Entry 6NCP (X-ray diffraction, 2.76 A resolution); this record covers chains A and B of the 3 polymer chains in the assembly.

== Chain A ==
Name: ACS202 Fab heavy chain
Source organism: Homo sapiens
Notes: antibody fragment or engineered binder
Sequence (236 residues; each row starts with the number of its first residue; a row labelled like 52A-52B holds insertion residues (52A, then the next letters in order)):
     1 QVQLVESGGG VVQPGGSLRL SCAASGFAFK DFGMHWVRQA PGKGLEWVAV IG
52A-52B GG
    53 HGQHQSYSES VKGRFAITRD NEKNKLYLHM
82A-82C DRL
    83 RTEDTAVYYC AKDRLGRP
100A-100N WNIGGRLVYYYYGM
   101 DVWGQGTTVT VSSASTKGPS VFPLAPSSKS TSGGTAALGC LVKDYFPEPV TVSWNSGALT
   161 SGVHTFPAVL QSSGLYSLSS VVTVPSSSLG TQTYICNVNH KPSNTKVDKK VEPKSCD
Not modelled in the structure: 130-133, 214-217
Cystine bridges: Cys22-Cys92, Cys140-Cys196

== Chain B ==
Name: ACS202 Fab light chain
Source organism: Homo sapiens
Notes: antibody fragment or engineered binder
Sequence (214 residues; row label = number of the first residue in the row):
     1 AIRMTQSPSS LSASVGDRVT ITCQASQDIK KSLNWYRQKP GKAPELLIHD ASILQTGVPS
    61 AFTASGSGTH FSFVINKLQP EDVGTYFCQE YENLQFTFGP GTKVEIKRTV AAPSVFIFPP
   121 SDEQLKSGTA SVVCLLNNFY PREAKVQWKV DNALQSGNSQ ESVTEQDSKD STYSLSSTLT
   181 LSKADYEKHK VYACEVTHQG LSSPVTKSFN RGEC
Not modelled in the structure: 213-214
Cystine bridges: Cys23-Cys88, Cys134-Cys194
Small-molecule neighbours: glycine (GLY): Arg3, Gln24, Ala25, Ser26

== Interface between chain A and chain B ==
Pairs across the interface (65):
  His35(A) with Phe96(B)
  Gln39(A) with Gln38(B), hydrogen bond
  Leu45(A) with Pro44(B), hydrophobic; Phe87(B), hydrophobic; Phe98(B)
  Trp47(A) with Leu94(B); Gln95(B); Phe96(B)
  His56(A) with Leu94(B)
  Ser58(A) with Leu94(B)
  Tyr91(A) with Gln38(B); Ala43(B), hydrophobic
  Arg96(A) with His49(B); Asp50(B), salt bridge
  Tyr100K(A) with Tyr91(B); Leu94(B), hydrophobic; Phe96(B), hydrophobic
  Tyr100L(A) with Asn34(B), hydrogen bond (backbone-side chain); Tyr91(B), hydrophobic
  Gly100M(A) with Asn34(B); Tyr36(B)
  Met100N(A) with Tyr36(B), hydrogen bond (backbone-side chain); Leu46(B); Gln89(B), hydrogen bond
  Asp101(A) with Leu46(B); Gln55(B)
  Trp103(A) with Tyr36(B); Pro44(B); Phe98(B), hydrophobic
  Gly104(A) with Ala43(B)
  Phe122(A) with Ser121(B); Glu123(B); Gln124(B)
  Pro123(A) with Ser121(B); Glu123(B)
  Leu124(A) with Phe118(B), hydrophobic; Val133(B), hydrophobic
  Ala125(A) with Phe118(B)
  Ala137(A) with Phe116(B), hydrophobic; Phe118(B)
  Leu141(A) with Ser131(B)
  Lys143(A) with Ser131(B), hydrogen bond; Thr180(B)
  Ser161(A) with Lys169(B)
  His164(A) with Asn137(B); Asn138(B); Asp167(B); Ser174(B), hydrogen bond
  Phe166(A) with Leu135(B), hydrophobic; Ser162(B); Thr164(B); Ser174(B); Leu175(B); Ser176(B)
  Pro167(A) with Ser162(B), hydrogen bond (backbone-side chain); Val163(B); Thr164(B)
  Val169(A) with Gln160(B); Glu161(B); Ser162(B)
  Leu170(A) with Gln160(B), hydrogen bond (backbone-side chain)
  Gln171(A) with Gln160(B)
  Ser179(A) with Ser176(B), hydrogen bond
  Val181(A) with Leu135(B), hydrophobic
  Thr183(A) with Asn137(B)
Other interface residues (no listed pair), chain A (40 interface residues in all): Val37, Glu46, Val50, Lys129, Thr135, Ala136, Leu138, Thr165
Other interface residues (no listed pair), chain B (40 interface residues in all): Lys42, Thr178, Ser208

== Summary ==
Chain A and chain B each contribute 40 residues to their interface, with 9 hydrogen bonds and 1 salt bridge.
Polar contacts include Arg96(A)-Asp50(B), Gln39(A)-Gln38(B) and Tyr100L(A)-Asn34(B). Bound to chain B:
glycine.
Here chain A is ACS202 Fab heavy chain and chain B is ACS202 Fab light chain, both from Homo sapiens. Entry
6NCP (Crystal structure of HIV-1 broadly neutralizing antibody ACS202) was determined by X-ray diffraction,
deposited together with 6NC2 and 6NC3.
